Entry 6LYD (X-ray diffraction, 2.60 A resolution); this record covers chains A and I.

[Chain A]
Molecule: Probable uracil-DNA glycosylase
From: Acanthamoeba polyphaga mimivirus
Notes: EC 3.2.2.-
UniProtKB: Q5UPT2 (UNG_MIMIV); numbering as in UniProt (aligned over 95-370)
Chain sequence (276 residues; each row starts with the number of its first residue):
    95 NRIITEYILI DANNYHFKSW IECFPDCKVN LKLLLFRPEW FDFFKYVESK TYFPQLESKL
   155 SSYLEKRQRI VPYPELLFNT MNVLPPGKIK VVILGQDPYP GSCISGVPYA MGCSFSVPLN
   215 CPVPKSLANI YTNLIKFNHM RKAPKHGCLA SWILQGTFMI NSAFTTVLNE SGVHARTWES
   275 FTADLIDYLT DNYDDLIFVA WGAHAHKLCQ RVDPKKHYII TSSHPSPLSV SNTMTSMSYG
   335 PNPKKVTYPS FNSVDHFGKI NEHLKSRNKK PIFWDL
Disordered / not traced: 95-99
Differences from the reference sequence: engineered mutation Leu322 (Tyr in Q5UPT2)
Curated features (UniProtKB/Swiss-Prot):
  - active site: Asp191 (Proton acceptor)

[Chain I]
Molecule: Uracil-DNA glycosylase inhibitor
From: Bacillus phage PBS2
UniProtKB: P14739 (UNGI_BPPB2); numbering as in UniProt (aligned over 2-84)
Chain sequence (83 residues; row label = number of the first residue in the row):
     2 TNLSDIIEKE TGKQLVIQES ILMLPEEVEE VIGNKPESDI LVHTAYDEST DENVMLLTSD
    62 APEYKPWALV IQDSNGENKI KML

[Interface between chain A and chain I]
Pairs across the interface (36; chain A residue first):
  Gln190(A) - Ile22(I)
  Gln190(A) - Leu23(I)  hydrogen bond (side chain-backbone)
  Asp191(A) - Ser21(I)
  Tyr193(A) - Gln19(I)
  Tyr193(A) - Glu20(I)
  Pro194(A) - Gln19(I)
  Pro194(A) - Glu20(I)
  Gly195(A) - Ile18(I)
  Tyr203(A) - Gln19(I)  hydrogen bond
  Pro216(A) - Gln19(I)
  Pro218(A) - Gln19(I)
  Pro218(A) - Glu20(I)
  Lys219(A) - Glu20(I)  hydrogen bond (backbone-side chain)
  Lys219(A) - Tyr47(I)
  Lys219(A) - Asn54(I)
  Ser220(A) - Glu20(I)  hydrogen bond (backbone-side chain)
  Glu264(A) - Tyr65(I)
  Ser265(A) - Ser21(I)
  Ser265(A) - Leu42(I)
  Ser265(A) - Ala62(I)
  Ser265(A) - Tyr65(I)  hydrogen bond (backbone-side chain)
  Val267(A) - Ala62(I)  hydrophobic
  Val267(A) - Tyr65(I)
  Ala297(A) - Glu28(I)
  His318(A) - Ile22(I)
  Ser320(A) - Glu20(I)  hydrogen bond
  Ser320(A) - Thr45(I)
  Pro321(A) - Thr45(I)
  Pro321(A) - Asn54(I)
  Pro321(A) - Met56(I)  hydrophobic
  Pro321(A) - Gln73(I)  hydrogen bond (backbone-side chain)
  Leu322(A) - Val32(I)  hydrophobic
  Leu322(A) - Val43(I)  hydrophobic
  Leu322(A) - Asn79(I)
  Ser323(A) - Ile22(I)
  Asn326(A) - Val32(I)
Interface residues without a listed pair, chain A (26 interface residues in all): Val217, Asn263, Gly266, Arg270, Met328, Thr329
Interface residues without a listed pair, chain I (25 interface residues in all): Thr2, Met24, Glu31, Asp40, His44, Asp61, Val71

[Summary]
26 residues of chain A and 25 residues of chain I are in contact; the contacts include 7 hydrogen bonds. Polar
contacts include Gln190(A)-Leu23(I), Tyr203(A)-Gln19(I) and Lys219(A)-Glu20(I). Curated annotation (UniProt)
lists active-site residue Asp191(A) on chain A.
Chain A is Probable uracil-DNA glycosylase (Acanthamoeba polyphaga mimivirus) and chain I is Uracil-DNA
glycosylase inhibitor (Bacillus phage PBS2); the structure, Crystal Structure of mimivirus UNG Y322L in
complex with UGI, was determined by X-ray diffraction together with 6LYE from the same study.
